PDB entry 9KET | electron microscopy, 3.46 A resolution | chains C and D of the 10 polymer chains in the assembly

# Chain C
Name: DNA-directed RNA polymerase subunit beta
Source organism: Mycobacterium tuberculosis H37Rv
Notes: EC 2.7.7.6
UniProt: P9WGY9 (RPOB_MYCTU); residues 1-1178 here = UniProt positions 1-1178
Sequence (1178 residues; each row starts with the number of its first residue):
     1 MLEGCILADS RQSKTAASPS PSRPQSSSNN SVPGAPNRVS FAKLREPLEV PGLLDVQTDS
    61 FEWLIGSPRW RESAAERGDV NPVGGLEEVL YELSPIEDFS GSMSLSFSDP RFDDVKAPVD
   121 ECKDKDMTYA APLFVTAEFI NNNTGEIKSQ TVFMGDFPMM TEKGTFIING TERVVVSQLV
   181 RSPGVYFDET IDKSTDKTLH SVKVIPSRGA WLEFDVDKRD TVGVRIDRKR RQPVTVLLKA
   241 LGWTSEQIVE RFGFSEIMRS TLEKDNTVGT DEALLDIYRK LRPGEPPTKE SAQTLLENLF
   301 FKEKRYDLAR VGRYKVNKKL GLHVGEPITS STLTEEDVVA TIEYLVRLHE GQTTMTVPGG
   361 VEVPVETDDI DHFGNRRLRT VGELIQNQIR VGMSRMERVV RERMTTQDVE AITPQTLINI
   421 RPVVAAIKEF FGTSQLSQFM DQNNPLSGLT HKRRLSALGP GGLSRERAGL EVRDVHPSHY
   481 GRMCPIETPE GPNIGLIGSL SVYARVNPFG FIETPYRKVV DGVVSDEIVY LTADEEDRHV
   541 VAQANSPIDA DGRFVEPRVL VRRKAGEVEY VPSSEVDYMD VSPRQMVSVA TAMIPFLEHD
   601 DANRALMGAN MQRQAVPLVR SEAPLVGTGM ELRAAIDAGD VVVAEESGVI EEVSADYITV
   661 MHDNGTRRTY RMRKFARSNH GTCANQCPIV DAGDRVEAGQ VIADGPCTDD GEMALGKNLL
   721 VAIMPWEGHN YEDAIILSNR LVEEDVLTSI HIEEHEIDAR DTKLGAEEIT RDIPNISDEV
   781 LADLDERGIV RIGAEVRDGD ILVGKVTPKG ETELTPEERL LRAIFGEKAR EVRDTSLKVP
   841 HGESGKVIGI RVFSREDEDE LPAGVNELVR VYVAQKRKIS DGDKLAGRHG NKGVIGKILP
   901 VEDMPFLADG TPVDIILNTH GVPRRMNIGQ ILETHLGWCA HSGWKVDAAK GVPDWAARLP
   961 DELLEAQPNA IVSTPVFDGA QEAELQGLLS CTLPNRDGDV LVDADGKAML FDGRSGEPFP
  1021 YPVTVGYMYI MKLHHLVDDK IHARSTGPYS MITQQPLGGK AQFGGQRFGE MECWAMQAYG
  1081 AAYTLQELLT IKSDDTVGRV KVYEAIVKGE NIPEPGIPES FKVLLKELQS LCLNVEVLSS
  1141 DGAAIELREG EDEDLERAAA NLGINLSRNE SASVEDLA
Unresolved in the structure: 1-29, 1141-1178
UniProt features mapped onto this chain:
  - natural variant: V423 (V423A: In strain: vr1), L436 (L436P: In strain: vr2), S437 (S437T: In strain: vr3), Q438 to D441 (sequence variant, change not given here; In strain: RJ49), Q438 (Q438L: In strain: vr4), F439 (F439V: In strain: RJ37), M440 to N443 (deletion: In strain: RJ55), D441 (D441V: In strain: vr3), L449 to K452 (sequence variant, change not given here; In strain: RJ48), H451 (H451D: In strain: vr5; H451L: In strain: SP28; H451N: In strain: vr6; H451P: In strain: vr8; H451Q: In strain: vr1; H451R: In strain: vr7), S456 (S456L: In strain: vr11 and RJ37; S456Q: In strain: vr9; S456W: In strain: vr10), L458 (L458P: In strain: vr12 and SP22)
  - mutagenesis: E138 (E138R: Weakens interaction with TRCF and CarD), I147 (I147A: Weakens interaction with TRCF and CarD), K148 (K148A: Does not affect association with TRCF, but weakens interaction with CarD), S149 (S149A: Does not affect association with TRCF, but weakens interaction with CarD)

# Chain D
Name: DNA-directed RNA polymerase subunit beta'
Source organism: Mycobacterium tuberculosis H37Rv
Notes: EC 2.7.7.6
UniProt: P9WGY7 (RPOC_MYCTU); residues 1-1316 here = UniProt positions 1-1316
Sequence (1316 residues; each row starts with the number of its first residue):
     1 MLDVNFFDEL RIGLATAEDI RQWSYGEVKK PETINYRTLK PEKDGLFCEK IFGPTRDWEC
    61 YCGKYKRVRF KGIICERCGV EVTRAKVRRE RMGHIELAAP VTHIWYFKGV PSRLGYLLDL
   121 APKDLEKIIY FAAYVITSVD EEMRHNELST LEAEMAVERK AVEDQRDGEL EARAQKLEAD
   181 LAELEAEGAK ADARRKVRDG GEREMRQIRD RAQRELDRLE DIWSTFTKLA PKQLIVDENL
   241 YRELVDRYGE YFTGAMGAES IQKLIENFDI DAEAESLRDV IRNGKGQKKL RALKRLKVVA
   301 AFQQSGNSPM GMVLDAVPVI PPELRPMVQL DGGRFATSDL NDLYRRVINR NNRLKRLIDL
   361 GAPEIIVNNE KRMLQESVDA LFDNGRRGRP VTGPGNRPLK SLSDLLKGKQ GRFRQNLLGK
   421 RVDYSGRSVI VVGPQLKLHQ CGLPKLMALE LFKPFVMKRL VDLNHAQNIK SAKRMVERQR
   481 PQVWDVLEEV IAEHPVLLNR APTLHRLGIQ AFEPMLVEGK AIQLHPLVCE AFNADFDGDQ
   541 MAVHLPLSAE AQAEARILML SSNNILSPAS GRPLAMPRLD MVTGLYYLTT EVPGDTGEYQ
   601 PASGDHPETG VYSSPAEAIM AADRGVLSVR AKIKVRLTQL RPPVEIEAEL FGHSGWQPGD
   661 AWMAETTLGR VMFNELLPLG YPFVNKQMHK KVQAAIINDL AERYPMIVVA QTVDKLKDAG
   721 FYWATRSGVT VSMADVLVPP RKKEILDHYE ERADKVEKQF QRGALNHDER NEALVEIWKE
   781 ATDEVGQALR EHYPDDNPII TIVDSGATGN FTQTRTLAGM KGLVTNPKGE FIPRPVKSSF
   841 REGLTVLEYF INTHGARKGL ADTALRTADS GYLTRRLVDV SQDVIVREHD CQTERGIVVE
   901 LAERAPDGTL IRDPYIETSA YARTLGTDAV DEAGNVIVER GQDLGDPEID ALLAAGITQV
   961 KVRSVLTCAT STGVCATCYG RSMATGKLVD IGEAVGIVAA QSIGEPGTQL TMRTFHQGGV
  1021 GEDITGGLPR VQELFEARVP RGKAPIADVT GRVRLEDGER FYKITIVPDD GGEEVVYDKI
  1081 SKRQRLRVFK HEDGSERVLS DGDHVEVGQQ LMEGSADPHE VLRVQGPREV QIHLVREVQE
  1141 VYRAQGVSIH DKHIEVIVRQ MLRRVTIIDS GSTEFLPGSL IDRAEFEAEN RRVVAEGGEP
  1201 AAGRPVLMGI TKASLATDSW LSAASFQETT RVLTDAAINC RSDKLNGLKE NVIIGKLIPA
  1261 GTGINRYRNI AVQPTEEARA AAYTIPSYED QYYSPDFGAA TGAAVPLDDY GYSDYR
Unresolved in the structure: 1015-1022, 1091-1096, 1283-1316
Ion coordination: Zn2+ site 1: C60, Y61, R77, C78; Mg2+: D537, D539; Zn2+ site 2: C891, C968, C978
UniProt features mapped onto this chain:
  - binding site (Zn(2+)): C60, C62, C75, C78, C891, C968, C975, C978
  - binding site (Mg(2+)): D535, D537, D539

# Interface between chain C and chain D
Residue-residue contacts (329; chain C residue first):
  L470(C) - K858(D)
  R473(C) - R857(D)  hydrogen bond (backbone-side chain)
  D474(C) - P827(D)
  D474(C) - K858(D)  salt bridge
  V475(C) - H854(D)  hydrogen bond (backbone-side chain)
  V475(C) - R857(D)
  H476(C) - F850(D)
  H476(C) - H854(D)
  P477(C) - F850(D)
  P477(C) - H854(D)
  Y480(C) - V846(D)
  Y480(C) - F850(D)
  P485(C) - F850(D)  hydrophobic
  P485(C) - T853(D)
  P485(C) - R857(D)  hydrogen bond (backbone-side chain)
  I486(C) - Y849(D)  hydrophobic
  T488(C) - R857(D)
  I494(C) - L860(D)  hydrophobic
  G495(C) - R857(D)
  Q543(C) - T845(D)  hydrogen bond
  Q543(C) - L847(D)
  A544(C) - V846(D)  hydrophobic
  N545(C) - T845(D)  hydrogen bond
  V561(C) - L847(D)
  E567(C) - P833(D)
  V568(C) - R834(D)
  V568(C) - L847(D)  hydrophobic
  E569(C) - R834(D)
  Y570(C) - K837(D)  hydrogen bond
  M586(C) - V846(D)  hydrophobic
  M586(C) - Y849(D)  hydrophobic
  M586(C) - F850(D)  hydrophobic
  L597(C) - Y849(D)  hydrogen bond (backbone-side chain)
  E598(C) - G843(D)
  E598(C) - L844(D)  hydrogen bond (backbone-backbone)
  H599(C) - F840(D)  hydrogen bond (side chain-backbone)
  H599(C) - R841(D)  hydrogen bond (side chain-backbone)
  H599(C) - E842(D)
  H599(C) - G843(D)
  D600(C) - F840(D)
  D600(C) - Y849(D)  hydrogen bond (backbone-side chain)
  D601(C) - F840(D)
  D601(C) - Y849(D)
  A602(C) - N852(D)
  A602(C) - T853(D)
  A602(C) - A856(D)  hydrophobic
  N603(C) - A856(D)
  N603(C) - L860(D)
  A605(C) - Y849(D)
  I723(C) - T730(D)
  M724(C) - T725(D)
  M724(C) - T730(D)
  P725(C) - D580(D)
  P725(C) - T725(D)
  P725(C) - V729(D)
  E727(C) - F721(D)
  E727(C) - R726(D)  salt bridge
  G728(C) - V432(D)
  G728(C) - P434(D)
  G728(C) - F721(D)
  H729(C) - V432(D)
  H729(C) - P434(D)
  Y731(C) - V432(D)  hydrophobic
  Y731(C) - P526(D)  hydrogen bond (side chain-backbone)
  Y731(C) - F536(D)
  Y731(C) - R578(D)
  Y731(C) - D580(D)
  Y731(C) - M581(D)
  Y731(C) - F721(D)  hydrophobic
  E732(C) - D535(D)
  E732(C) - F536(D)
  E732(C) - R578(D)  salt bridge
  D733(C) - D535(D)
  D733(C) - D537(D)
  R760(C) - G332(D)  hydrogen bond (side chain-backbone)
  R797(C) - E477(D)
  R797(C) - R478(D)  hydrogen bond (side chain-backbone)
  K884(C) - D537(D)
  K892(C) - D537(D)
  G893(C) - F536(D)
  V894(C) - V429(D)  hydrophobic
  V894(C) - I430(D)
  V894(C) - V431(D)  hydrophobic
  V894(C) - F536(D)  hydrogen bond (backbone-backbone)
  V894(C) - G538(D)
  I895(C) - V431(D)
  G896(C) - V431(D)
  N918(C) - D580(D)  hydrogen bond
  T919(C) - V729(D)
  T919(C) - T730(D)
  T919(C) - V731(D)
  H920(C) - L579(D)
  H920(C) - D580(D)  salt bridge
  H920(C) - T583(D)  hydrogen bond
  H920(C) - I802(D)
  V922(C) - V731(D)  hydrophobic
  P923(C) - Q813(D)
  R924(C) - L579(D)
  R924(C) - T808(D)
  R924(C) - Q813(D)  hydrogen bond (backbone-side chain)
  R925(C) - D535(D)  salt bridge
  M926(C) - L817(D)  hydrophobic
  M926(C) - F840(D)  hydrophobic
  I928(C) - V736(D)  hydrophobic
  I928(C) - L817(D)  hydrophobic
  I931(C) - V731(D)
  I931(C) - S732(D)
  H935(C) - S732(D)
  H935(C) - M733(D)
  F977(C) - T845(D)
  F977(C) - Y849(D)  hydrophobic
  E982(C) - R841(D)  salt bridge
  E982(C) - E842(D)  hydrogen bond (side chain-backbone)
  L985(C) - M733(D)  hydrophobic
  Q986(C) - M733(D)
  D1005(C) - S732(D)  hydrogen bond (backbone-side chain)
  D1005(C) - A734(D)
  K1007(C) - T730(D)
  K1007(C) - D735(D)  salt bridge
  D1012(C) - R726(D)  salt bridge
  S1015(C) - R726(D)  hydrogen bond
  F1019(C) - T725(D)
  P1020(C) - R726(D)
  Y1021(C) - Y587(D)  hydrogen bond
  Y1021(C) - R630(D)
  Y1021(C) - R726(D)
  Y1021(C) - S727(D)
  Y1021(C) - G728(D)
  V1023(C) - T730(D)
  T1024(C) - T730(D)
  T1024(C) - V731(D)
  T1024(C) - S732(D)
  V1037(C) - V429(D)  hydrophobic
  V1037(C) - K520(D)
  D1038(C) - K520(D)  salt bridge
  K1040(C) - R427(D)
  K1040(C) - S428(D)
  K1040(C) - V429(D)
  K1040(C) - Q540(D)
  I1041(C) - R427(D)
  I1041(C) - P444(D)  hydrophobic
  I1041(C) - M447(D)  hydrophobic
  I1041(C) - K520(D)
  H1042(C) - G426(D)
  H1042(C) - R427(D)  hydrogen bond (backbone-backbone)
  A1043(C) - S425(D)
  A1043(C) - G426(D)
  A1043(C) - E450(D)
  A1043(C) - L451(D)  hydrophobic
  R1044(C) - D423(D)  salt bridge
  R1044(C) - Y424(D)  hydrogen bond (backbone-backbone)
  R1044(C) - S425(D)  hydrogen bond (backbone-backbone)
  R1044(C) - E450(D)
  S1045(C) - D423(D)
  S1045(C) - Y424(D)
  S1045(C) - E450(D)  hydrogen bond
  S1045(C) - K453(D)  hydrogen bond
  T1046(C) - D423(D)
  T1046(C) - Y424(D)
  G1047(C) - D423(D)
  Y1049(C) - D423(D)
  M1051(C) - R89(D)  hydrogen bond (backbone-side chain)
  M1051(C) - V328(D)  hydrophobic
  I1052(C) - R89(D)  hydrogen bond (backbone-side chain)
  I1052(C) - L324(D)
  I1052(C) - R412(D)
  Q1054(C) - R89(D)
  Q1055(C) - N416(D)  hydrogen bond (side chain-backbone)
  Q1055(C) - K420(D)
  P1056(C) - R421(D)
  P1056(C) - D423(D)
  L1057(C) - R421(D)
  G1065(C) - R421(D)  hydrogen bond (backbone-side chain)
  G1065(C) - V422(D)
  Q1066(C) - R421(D)
  Q1066(C) - V422(D)  hydrogen bond (backbone-backbone)
  Q1066(C) - S425(D)  hydrogen bond (backbone-side chain)
  Q1066(C) - G426(D)
  Q1066(C) - R427(D)  hydrogen bond
  R1067(C) - Q415(D)  hydrogen bond (side chain-backbone)
  R1067(C) - G419(D)  hydrogen bond (side chain-backbone)
  R1067(C) - R421(D)
  F1068(C) - G419(D)
  F1068(C) - K420(D)  hydrogen bond (backbone-backbone)
  F1068(C) - V422(D)  hydrophobic
  F1068(C) - I509(D)  hydrophobic
  F1068(C) - H544(D)
  E1070(C) - R414(D)  salt bridge
  E1070(C) - L418(D)
  M1071(C) - T503(D)
  E1072(C) - N499(D)
  E1072(C) - T503(D)
  E1072(C) - I509(D)
  C1073(C) - L418(D)  hydrogen bond (side chain-backbone)
  W1074(C) - V878(D)
  W1074(C) - I997(D)
  W1074(C) - Q1001(D)  hydrogen bond (backbone-side chain)
  W1074(C) - K1249(D)
  A1075(C) - T503(D)
  A1075(C) - R506(D)
  A1075(C) - Q1001(D)
  M1076(C) - I509(D)  hydrophobic
  M1076(C) - M559(D)  hydrophobic
  Q1077(C) - A994(D)
  Q1077(C) - I997(D)
  Q1077(C) - L1248(D)
  A1078(C) - I997(D)  hydrophobic
  A1078(C) - V998(D)  hydrophobic
  A1078(C) - Q1001(D)
  Y1079(C) - R506(D)
  Y1079(C) - L507(D)
  Y1079(C) - I509(D)  hydrogen bond (side chain-backbone)
  Y1079(C) - Q510(D)
  Y1079(C) - L558(D)
  Y1079(C) - M559(D)  hydrophobic
  Y1079(C) - N564(D)  hydrogen bond
  G1080(C) - A1260(D)
  G1080(C) - G1261(D)
  G1080(C) - T1262(D)  hydrogen bond (backbone-backbone)
  A1081(C) - E554(D)
  A1082(C) - E554(D)  hydrogen bond (backbone-side chain)
  A1082(C) - L1257(D)  hydrophobic
  A1082(C) - I1258(D)  hydrophobic
  A1082(C) - T1262(D)
  A1082(C) - G1263(D)
  Y1083(C) - E550(D)
  Y1083(C) - E554(D)  hydrogen bond (backbone-side chain)
  Y1083(C) - L1257(D)  hydrophobic
  Y1083(C) - T1262(D)
  Y1083(C) - R1268(D)
  T1084(C) - A551(D)
  T1084(C) - E554(D)  hydrogen bond
  L1085(C) - V1252(D)  hydrophobic
  L1085(C) - I1258(D)  hydrophobic
  Q1086(C) - G1255(D)  hydrogen bond (side chain-backbone)
  Q1086(C) - L1257(D)
  E1087(C) - P546(D)
  E1087(C) - L547(D)  hydrogen bond (side chain-backbone)
  E1087(C) - S548(D)  hydrogen bond
  E1087(C) - A551(D)
  L1088(C) - V422(D)
  L1089(C) - K420(D)
  L1089(C) - V1252(D)
  T1090(C) - G1255(D)
  K1092(C) - D423(D)  hydrogen bond (backbone-backbone)
  K1092(C) - Y424(D)
  K1092(C) - L545(D)  hydrogen bond (side chain-backbone)
  K1092(C) - P546(D)
  S1093(C) - K420(D)
  S1093(C) - R421(D)
  D1094(C) - K420(D)  salt bridge
  V1102(C) - L547(D)  hydrophobic
  Y1103(C) - Y424(D)
  Y1103(C) - M457(D)
  I1106(C) - P454(D)  hydrophobic
  I1106(C) - F455(D)  hydrophobic
  V1107(C) - P454(D)  hydrophobic
  V1107(C) - K458(D)
  V1107(C) - I469(D)  hydrophobic
  I1112(C) - L547(D)
  I1112(C) - S548(D)
  G1116(C) - N5(D)
  P1118(C) - K420(D)
  P1118(C) - I1253(D)
  P1118(C) - I1254(D)
  E1119(C) - R89(D)  salt bridge
  S1120(C) - N416(D)
  S1120(C) - L417(D)
  S1120(C) - K420(D)
  F1121(C) - L417(D)  hydrophobic
  F1121(C) - I1253(D)  hydrophobic
  F1121(C) - I1254(D)  hydrophobic
  V1123(C) - R89(D)
  V1123(C) - L324(D)  hydrophobic
  V1123(C) - R412(D)
  L1124(C) - L406(D)  hydrophobic
  L1124(C) - F413(D)  hydrophobic
  L1124(C) - L417(D)  hydrophobic
  K1126(C) - E90(D)
  K1126(C) - M92(D)
  K1126(C) - L324(D)
  E1127(C) - I320(D)
  E1127(C) - L405(D)
  E1127(C) - R412(D)  salt bridge
  L1128(C) - L406(D)  hydrophobic
  L1128(C) - L1233(D)  hydrophobic
  Q1129(C) - W23(D)
  Q1129(C) - M92(D)
  Q1129(C) - P318(D)
  S1130(C) - M92(D)
  S1130(C) - P318(D)
  S1130(C) - I320(D)
  S1130(C) - Y344(D)
  S1130(C) - L402(D)
  L1131(C) - H103(D)  hydrogen bond (backbone-side chain)
  L1131(C) - W105(D)  hydrophobic
  L1131(C) - F382(D)  hydrophobic
  L1131(C) - L402(D)  hydrophobic
  C1132(C) - A15(D)
  C1132(C) - I20(D)  hydrophobic
  C1132(C) - H103(D)
  C1132(C) - L314(D)  hydrophobic
  C1132(C) - P318(D)
  L1133(C) - I12(D)  hydrophobic
  L1133(C) - G13(D)
  L1133(C) - W23(D)
  L1133(C) - W105(D)  hydrophobic
  L1133(C) - Y106(D)
  N1134(C) - R11(D)
  N1134(C) - I12(D)
  N1134(C) - G13(D)  hydrogen bond (backbone-backbone)
  N1134(C) - L14(D)
  N1134(C) - A15(D)
  N1134(C) - D19(D)  hydrogen bond
  N1134(C) - W23(D)
  V1135(C) - L10(D)  hydrophobic
  V1135(C) - R11(D)
  V1135(C) - I12(D)  hydrophobic
  E1136(C) - L10(D)
  E1136(C) - R11(D)  salt bridge
  V1137(C) - M1(D)
  V1137(C) - F7(D)  hydrophobic
  V1137(C) - E9(D)
  V1137(C) - L10(D)  hydrophobic
  L1138(C) - D8(D)  hydrogen bond (backbone-backbone)
  L1138(C) - E9(D)  hydrogen bond (backbone-backbone)
  L1138(C) - R11(D)
  S1139(C) - M1(D)
  S1139(C) - D8(D)
Also at the interface, not in a pair above, chain C (159 interface residues in all): T195, H479, C484, R562, W726, A734, D881, G882, L932, L989, T1053, G1058, F1063, G1069, G1109, P1115, I1117, S1140
Also at the interface, not in a pair above, chain D (175 interface residues in all): D3, F6, P321, E323, P326, Q435, L497, H505, A521, A542, Y722, A724, I799, G809, I832, A861, R875, E993, R1060, W1220, A1237, K1256

# Summary
Chain C and chain D form an interface of 159 and 175 residues respectively, with 55 hydrogen bonds and 15 salt
bridges. Polar pairs include D474(C)-K858(D), E727(C)-R726(D) and E732(C)-R578(D).
Chain C is DNA-directed RNA polymerase subunit beta and chain D is DNA-directed RNA polymerase subunit beta',
both from Mycobacterium tuberculosis H37Rv; the structure, Cryo-EM structure of Mycobacterium tuberculosis
transcription activation complex with two PhoP molecules(composite map), was determined by electron
microscopy, deposited together with 9JI2, 9KEU and 9KEV.
